2B7C - chains A and B; structure by X-ray diffraction, 1.80 A resolution.

[Chain A]
Protein: Elongation factor 1-alpha
From: Saccharomyces cerevisiae
UniProtKB: P02994 (EF1A_YEAST); numbering as in UniProt (aligned over 1-458)
Chain sequence (458 residues; each row starts with the number of its first residue):
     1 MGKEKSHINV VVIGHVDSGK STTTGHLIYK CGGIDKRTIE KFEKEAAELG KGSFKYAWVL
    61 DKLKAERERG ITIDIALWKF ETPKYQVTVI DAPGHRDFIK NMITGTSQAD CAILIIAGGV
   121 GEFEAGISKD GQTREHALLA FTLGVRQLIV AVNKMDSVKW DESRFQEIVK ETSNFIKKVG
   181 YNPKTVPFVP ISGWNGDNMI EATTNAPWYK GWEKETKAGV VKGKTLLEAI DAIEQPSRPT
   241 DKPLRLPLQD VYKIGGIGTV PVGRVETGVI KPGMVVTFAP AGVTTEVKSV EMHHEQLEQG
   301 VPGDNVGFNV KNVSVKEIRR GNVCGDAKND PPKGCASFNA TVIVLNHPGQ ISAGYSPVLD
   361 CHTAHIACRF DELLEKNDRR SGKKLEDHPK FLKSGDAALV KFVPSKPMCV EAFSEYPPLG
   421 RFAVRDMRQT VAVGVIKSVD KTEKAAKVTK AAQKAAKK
Not modelled in the structure: 1-4, 442-458
UniProt features mapped onto this chain:
  - region: Gly14 to Ser21 (G1), Gly70 to Asp74 (G2), Asp91 to Gly94 (G3), Asn153 to Asp156 (G4), Ser192 to Trp194 (G5)
  - binding site (GTP): Ser21, Thr22, Asn153, Lys154, Asp156, Ser192, Gly193, Trp194
  - site (Not modified): Glu298, Glu372
  - modified residue: Gly2 (N,N,N-trimethylglycine), Lys3 (N6,N6-dimethyllysine), Ser18 (Phosphoserine), Lys30 (N6-methyllysine), Thr72 (Phosphothreonine), Lys79 (N6,N6,N6-trimethyllysine), Thr82 (Phosphothreonine), Ser163 (Phosphoserine), Thr259 (Phosphothreonine), Ser289 (Phosphoserine), Lys316 (N6,N6-dimethyllysine), Lys390 (N6-methyllysine), Ser414 (Phosphoserine), Thr430 (Phosphothreonine), Lys458 (Lysine methyl ester)
  - cross-link (Glycyl lysine isopeptide (Lys-Gly)): Lys224 (interchain with G-Cter in ubiquitin), Lys242 (interchain with G-Cter in ubiquitin), Lys253 (interchain with G-Cter in ubiquitin), Lys271 (interchain with G-Cter in ubiquitin), Lys393 (interchain with G-Cter in ubiquitin), Lys437 (interchain with G-Cter in ubiquitin)
  - mutagenesis: Glu122 (E122K: Reduces interaction with YEF3), Asn153 (N153D: Increases KM for GTP to 2.7 mM; N153T: Increases KM for GTP to 6.0 mM and reduces translation fidelity. Increases Km for GTP to 10.3 mM and reduces translation fidelity ...), Asp156 (D156E: Increases KM for GTP to 10.3 mM and reduces translation fidelity; when associated with T-152; D156N: Increases KM for GTP to 13.1 mM and reduces translation fidelity ...), Glu286 (E286K: In TEF2-1; strongly reduces translation fidelity by increasing the frequency of frameshifting and amino acid misincorporation), Glu317 (E317K: In TEF2-2; strongly reduces translation fidelity by increasing the frequency of frameshifting and amino acid misincorporation)

[Chain B]
Protein: elongation factor-1 beta
From: Saccharomyces cerevisiae
Notes: fragment: C-terminal domain
UniProtKB: P32471 (EF1B_YEAST); residues 1113-1206 here correspond to UniProt positions 113-206 (UniProt number = residue number - 1000)
Chain sequence (94 residues; each row starts with the number of its first residue):
  1113 KPAKPAAKSI VTLDVKPWDD ETNLEEMVAN VKAIEMEGLT WGAHQFIPIG FGIKKLQINC
  1173 VVEDDKVSLD DLQQSIEEDE DHVQSTDIAA MQAL
Not modelled in the structure: 1113-1116
Sequence notes: engineered mutation Ala1205 (Lys205 in P32471)

[How chain A and chain B interact]
Pairs across the interface - 80 pairs, chain A then chain B:
  Ser21(A) with Ala1205(B)
  Lys64(A) with Leu1206(B), hydrogen bond (side chain-backbone)
  Arg67(A) with Ile1122(B); Val1173(B); Ala1205(B), hydrogen bond (side chain-backbone); Leu1206(B)
  Glu68(A) with Lys1120(B), salt bridge; Val1173(B); Leu1206(B)
  Gly70(A) with Gly1154(B); Ala1155(B), hydrogen bond (backbone-backbone)
  Thr72(A) with Ala1155(B); Asn1171(B)
  Asp74(A) with Gln1157(B); Gln1169(B); Asn1171(B), hydrogen bond (backbone-side chain)
  Ile75(A) with Thr1124(B); Gln1169(B); Ala1201(B); Ala1202(B), hydrophobic
  Ala76(A) with Ile1122(B), hydrophobic; Thr1124(B), hydrogen bond (backbone-side chain); Ala1202(B); Gln1204(B), hydrogen bond (backbone-side chain)
  Leu77(A) with Ala1202(B), hydrophobic; Gln1204(B)
  Trp78(A) with Gln1204(B)
  Val89(A) with Gln1204(B), hydrogen bond (backbone-side chain)
  Ile90(A) with Met1203(B); Gln1204(B)
  Asp91(A) with Gln1204(B), hydrogen bond (backbone-side chain); Ala1205(B), hydrogen bond (backbone-backbone)
  Ala92(A) with Ala1205(B)
  Pro93(A) with Ser1121(B); Met1203(B); Gln1204(B); Ala1205(B)
  Gly94(A) with Ser1121(B); Asp1176(B)
  His95(A) with Ser1121(B); Val1174(B); Asp1176(B), hydrogen bond (backbone-side chain); Val1179(B), hydrogen bond (side chain-backbone); Leu1181(B)
  Asp97(A) with Ser1180(B); Leu1181(B), hydrogen bond (side chain-backbone); Asp1182(B)
  Phe98(A) with Met1203(B), hydrophobic
  Lys100(A) with Asp1182(B), salt bridge
  Asn101(A) with Ile1200(B)
  Asp250(A) with Lys1128(B), salt bridge; Gln1196(B); Ser1197(B), hydrogen bond
  Val251(A) with Gln1196(B), hydrogen bond (backbone-side chain)
  Tyr252(A) with Lys1128(B); Pro1129(B); Trp1130(B); Ile1161(B); Ile1165(B), hydrophobic; Gln1196(B)
  Lys253(A) with Asp1131(B)
  Ile254(A) with Asp1132(B); Ile1165(B), hydrophobic
  Ile257(A) with Phe1163(B), hydrophobic
  Val260(A) with Phe1163(B), hydrophobic
  Ser289(A) with Phe1163(B)
  Glu291(A) with Gly1162(B); Phe1163(B), hydrogen bond (side chain-backbone)
  His293(A) with Ile1159(B); Pro1160(B); Gly1162(B)
  His294(A) with Pro1160(B)
  Gly307(A) with Phe1163(B)
  Phe308(A) with Phe1163(B), hydrophobic
  Asn309(A) with Phe1163(B)
  Arg320(A) with Ser1197(B); Asp1199(B), salt bridge
  Arg425(A) with Asp1182(B), salt bridge
  Arg428(A) with Ser1180(B); Asp1183(B), salt bridge
Interface residues without a listed pair, chain A (45 interface residues in all): Lys20, Arg69, Ile71, Ile73, Gln249, Val262
Interface residues without a listed pair, chain B (41 interface residues in all): Thr1152, Trp1153, Thr1198

[In short]
Chain A and chain B form an interface of 45 and 41 residues respectively, with 15 hydrogen bonds and 6 salt
bridges. Polar contacts include Glu68(A)-Lys1120(B), Lys100(A)-Asp1182(B) and Asp250(A)-Lys1128(B). Curated
annotation (UniProt) lists 8 GTP-binding residues and 5 mutagenesis sites on chain A.
Here chain A is Elongation factor 1-alpha and chain B is elongation factor-1 beta, both from Saccharomyces
cerevisiae. Entry 2B7C (Yeast guanine nucleotide exchange factor eEF1Balpha K205A mutant in complex with
eEF1A) was determined by X-ray diffraction (same publication as 2B7B).
